3H87 - chains A and D of the 4 polymer chains in the assembly; structure by X-ray diffraction, 1.49 A resolution.

# Chain A
Protein: Putative uncharacterized protein
From: Mycobacterium tuberculosis
UniProtKB: O07228 (O07228_MYCTU); residues 2-141 here = UniProt positions 2-141
Sequence (156 residues; row label = number of the first residue in the row; numbers below 1 keep their minus sign (Met-14 is residue -14)):
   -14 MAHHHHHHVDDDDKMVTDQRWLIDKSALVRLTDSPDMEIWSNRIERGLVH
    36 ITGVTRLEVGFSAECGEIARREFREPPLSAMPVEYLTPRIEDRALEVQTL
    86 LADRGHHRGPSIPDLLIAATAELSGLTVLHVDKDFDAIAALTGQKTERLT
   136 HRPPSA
Not modelled in the structure: -14 to 1, 138-141
Differences from the reference sequence: expression tag (-14 to 1)
Ion coordination: Mg2+: Asp99, Asp117, Asp119
From the paper describing this entry:
  - Mg2+ coordination: Asp99, Asp117, Asp119
  - catalytic residues: Asp99, Asp117, Asp119
  - catalytic residues: Asp9, Glu43 (by similarity / conservation)

# Chain D
Protein: Putative uncharacterized protein
From: Mycobacterium tuberculosis
UniProtKB: O07227 (O07227_MYCTU); numbering as in UniProt (aligned over 1-73)
Sequence (73 residues; each row starts with the number of its first residue):
     1 MSDVLIRDIPDDVLASLDAIAARLGLSRTEYIRRRLAQDAQTARVTVTAA
    51 DLRRLRGAVAGLGDPELMRQAWR
Not modelled in the structure: 1
From the paper describing this entry:
  - self-association interface (contacts with another copy of this molecule); pairs are residue here / residue on that copy: Asp3-Arg7 (salt bridge), Asp39-Arg35 (salt bridge)
  - conformationally variable residues (order/disorder transition): Leu67 to Arg73

# Interface between chain A and chain D
Residue-residue contacts (47; chain A residue first):
  Lys10(A) - Leu62(D)
  Lys10(A) - Met68(D)
  Leu13(A) - Leu55(D)  hydrophobic
  Val14(A) - Arg56(D)
  Val14(A) - Val59(D)
  Thr17(A) - Leu52(D)
  Thr17(A) - Arg53(D)
  Thr17(A) - Arg56(D)
  Met22(A) - Ala49(D)  hydrophobic
  Met22(A) - Leu52(D)  hydrophobic
  Ser26(A) - Val47(D)
  Ser26(A) - Leu52(D)
  Asn27(A) - Arg44(D)
  Ile29(A) - Val47(D)  hydrophobic
  Glu30(A) - Arg44(D)  salt bridge
  Glu30(A) - Val45(D)
  Glu30(A) - Thr46(D)
  Glu30(A) - Val47(D)  hydrogen bond (side chain-backbone)
  Arg31(A) - Arg44(D)
  Val39(A) - Trp72(D)  hydrophobic
  Glu43(A) - Leu62(D)
  Glu43(A) - Trp72(D)  hydrogen bond
  Val44(A) - Val59(D)  hydrophobic
  Val44(A) - Leu62(D)
  Phe46(A) - Leu67(D)
  Phe46(A) - Gln70(D)
  Phe46(A) - Ala71(D)  hydrophobic
  Ser47(A) - Ala58(D)
  Ser47(A) - Val59(D)
  Ser47(A) - Gly61(D)
  Ser47(A) - Leu62(D)
  Ser47(A) - Leu67(D)
  Ala48(A) - Ala58(D)
  Ile53(A) - Ala58(D)  hydrophobic
  Arg56(A) - Arg54(D)
  Arg56(A) - Ala58(D)
  Glu57(A) - Arg54(D)  salt bridge
  Glu57(A) - Leu55(D)
  Glu57(A) - Ala58(D)
  Glu60(A) - Arg54(D)
  Pro61(A) - Val45(D)  hydrophobic
  Pro61(A) - Thr46(D)
  Pro61(A) - Asp51(D)
  Pro61(A) - Arg54(D)  hydrogen bond (backbone-side chain)
  Pro62(A) - Leu52(D)  hydrophobic
  Pro62(A) - Leu55(D)  hydrophobic
  Pro98(A) - Trp72(D)
Interface residues without a listed pair, chain A (28 interface residues in all): Leu16, Asp18, Leu63, Ser64, Ala65
Interface residues without a listed pair, chain D (22 interface residues in all): Ala60, Gly63
The authors on this interface:
  - specific contacts: Glu30(A)-Arg44(D) (salt bridge), Glu57(A)-Arg54(D) (salt bridge)

# Overview
Chain A and chain D form an interface of 28 and 22 residues respectively, with 3 hydrogen bonds and 2 salt
bridges. Among the polar pairs are Glu30(A)-Arg44(D), Glu57(A)-Arg54(D) and Glu30(A)-Val47(D). The authors
report salt bridges between Glu30(A) and Arg44(D) and Glu57(A) and Arg54(D). From the paper: catalytic
residues Asp99(A), Asp117(A) and Asp119(A) among others; Mg2+ coordination by Asp99(A), Asp117(A) and
Asp119(A).
Here chain A is Putative uncharacterized protein and chain D is Putative uncharacterized protein, both from
Mycobacterium tuberculosis. Entry 3H87 (Rv0301 Rv0300 Toxin Antitoxin Complex from Mycobacterium tuberculosis)
was determined by X-ray diffraction.
